PDB entry 3G70 | X-ray diffraction, 2.00 A resolution | chain A

[Chain A]
Name: Renin
Source organism: Homo sapiens
Notes: EC 3.4.23.15
Reference sequence: P00797 (RENI_HUMAN); residues 1-340 here correspond to UniProt positions 67-406 (UniProt number = residue number + 66)
Amino-acid sequence (341 residues; row label = number of the first residue in the row):
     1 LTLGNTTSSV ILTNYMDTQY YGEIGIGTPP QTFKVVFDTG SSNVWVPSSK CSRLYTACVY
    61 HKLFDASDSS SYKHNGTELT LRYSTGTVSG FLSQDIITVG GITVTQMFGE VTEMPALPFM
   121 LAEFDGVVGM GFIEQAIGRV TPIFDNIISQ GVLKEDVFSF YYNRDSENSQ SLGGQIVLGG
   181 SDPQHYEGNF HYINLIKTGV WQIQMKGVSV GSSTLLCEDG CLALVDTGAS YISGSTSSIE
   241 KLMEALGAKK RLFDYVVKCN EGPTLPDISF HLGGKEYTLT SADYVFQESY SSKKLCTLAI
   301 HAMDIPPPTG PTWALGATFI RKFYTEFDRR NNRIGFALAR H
Not modelled in the structure: 1-3, 167-170
Sequence notes: expression tag (341)
UniProt features mapped onto this chain:
  - active site: Asp-38, Asp-226
  - glycosylation (N-linked (GlcNAc...) asparagine): Asn-5, Asn-75
Disulfide bonds: Cys-51/Cys-58, Cys-217/Cys-221, Cys-259/Cys-296
Covalently attached groups: N-acetylglucosamine (NAG) linked to Asn-75
Ligand contacts: A5T ((1R,5S)-7-{4-[3-(2-chloro-3,6-difluorophenoxy)propyl]phenyl}-N-cyclopropyl-N-(2,3-dichlorobenzyl)-3,9-diazabicyclo[3.3.1]non-6-ene-6-carboxamide): Thr-18, Gln-19, Val-36, Asp-38, Gly-40, Ser-41, Trp-45, Val-46, Pro-47, Ala-57, His-61, Leu-81, Tyr-83, Val-88, Val-111, Met-114, Pro-118, Phe-119, Leu-121, Ala-122, Phe-124, Asp-125, Gly-126, Val-127, Asp-226, Gly-228, Ala-229, Ser-230, Met-303

[Overview]
Chain A binds compound A5T. Covalently linked N-acetylglucosamine: at Asn-75. UniProt lists active-site
residues Asp-38 and Asp-226.
Chain A is Renin (Homo sapiens); the structure, Design and Preparation of Potent, Non-Peptidic, Bioavailable
Renin Inhibitors, was determined by X-ray diffraction together with 3G6Z and 3G72 from the same study.
